1M1K - chains A and N of the 30 polymer chains in the assembly; structure by X-ray diffraction, 3.20 A resolution.

[Chain A]
Molecule: 23S RRNA
Source organism: Haloarcula marismortui
Sequence (2922 nucleotides; numbered 2 to 2923; the number before each row is that of its first residue):
     2 UUGGCUACUA UGCCAGCUGG UGGAUUGCUC GGCUCAGGCG CUGAUGAAGG ACGUGCCAAG
    62 CUGCGAUAAG CCAUGGGGAG CCGCACGGAG GCGAAGAACC AUGGAUUUCC GAAUGAGAAU
   122 CUCUCUAACA AUUGCUUCGC GCAAUGAGGA ACCCCGAGAA CUGAAACAUC UCAGUAUCGG
   182 GAGGAACAGA AAACGCAAUG UGAUGUCGUU AGUAACCGCG AGUGAACGCG AUACAGCCCA
   242 AACCGAAGCC CUCACGGGCA AUGUGGUGUC AGGGCUACCU CUCAUCAGCC GACCGUCUCG
   302 ACGAAGUCUC UUGGAACAGA GCGUGAUACA GGGUGACAAC CCCGUACUCG AGACCAGUAC
   362 GACGUGCGGU AGUGCCAGAG UAGCGGGGGU UGGAUAUCCC UCGCGAAUAA CGCAGGCAUC
   422 GACUGCGAAG GCUAAACACA ACCUGAGACC GAUAGUGAAC AAGUAGUGUG AACGAACGCU
   482 GCAAAGUACC CUCAGAAGGG AGGCGAAAUA GAGCAUGAAA UCAGUUGGCG AUCGAGCGAC
   542 AGGGCAUACA AGGUCCCUCG ACGAAUGACC GACGCGCGAG CGUCCAGUAA GACUCACGGG
   602 AAGCCGAUGU UCUGUCGUAC GUUUUGAAAA ACGAGCCAGG GAGUGUGUCU GCAUGGCAAG
   662 UCUAACCGGA GUAUCCGGGG AGGCACAGGG AAACCGACAU GGCCGCAGGG CUUUGCCCGA
   722 GGGCCGCCGU CUUCAAGGGC GGGGAGCCAU GUGGACACGA CCCGAAUCCG GACGAUCUAC
   782 GCAUGGACAA GAUGAAGCGU GCCGAAAGGC ACGUGGAAGU CUGUUAGAGU UGGUGUCCUA
   842 CAAUACCCUC UCGUGAUCUA UGUGUAGGGG UGAAAGGCCC AUCGAGUCCG GCAACAGCUG
   902 GUUCCAAUCG AAACAUGUCG AAGCAUGACC UCCGCCGAGG UAGUCUGUGA GGUAGAGCGA
   962 CCGAUUGGUG UGUCCGCCUC CGAGAGGAGU CGGCACACCU GUCAAACUCC AAACUUACAG
  1022 ACGCCGUUUG ACGCGGGGAU UCCGGUGCGC GGGGUAAGCC UGUGUACCAG GAGGGGAACA
  1082 ACCCAGAGAU AGGUUAAGGU CCCCAAGUGU GGAUUAAGUG UAAUCCUCUG AAGGUGGUCU
  1142 CGAGCCCUAG ACAGCCGGGA GGUGAGCUUA GAAGCAGCUA CCCUCUAAGA AAAGCGUAAC
  1202 AGCUUACCGG CCGAGGUUUG AGGCGCCCAA AAUGAUCGGG ACUCAAAUCC ACCACCGAGA
  1262 CCUGUCCGUA CCACUCAUAC UGGUAAUCGA GUAGAUUGGC GCUCUAAUUG GAUGGAAGUA
  1322 GGGGUGAAAA CUCCUAUGGA CCGAUUAGUG ACGAAAAUCC UGGCCAUAGU AGCAGCGAUA
  1382 GUCGGGUGAG AACCCCGACG GCCUAAUGGA UAAGGGUUCC UCAGCACUGC UGAUCAGCUG
  1442 AGGGUUAGCC GGUCCUAAGU CAUACCGCAA CUCGACUAUG ACGAAAUGGG AAACGGGUUA
  1502 AUAUUCCCGU GCCACUAUGC AGUGAAAGUU GACGCCCUGG GGUCGAUCAC GCUGGGCAUU
  1562 CGCCCAGUCG AACCGUCCAA CUCCGUGGAA GCCGUAAUGG CAGGAAGCGG ACGAACGGCG
  1622 GCAUAGGGAA ACGUGAUUCA ACCUGGGGCC CAUGAAAAGA CGAGCAUAGU GUCCGUACCG
  1682 AGAACCGACA CAGGUGUCCA UGGCGGCGAA AGCCAAGGCC UGUCGGGAGC AACCAACGUU
  1742 AGGGAAUUCG GCAAGUUAGU CCCGUACCUU CGGAAGAAGG GAUGCCUGCU CCGGAACGGA
  1802 GCAGGUCGCA GUGACUCGGA AGCUCGGACU GUCUAGUAAC AACAUAGGUG ACCGCAAAUC
  1862 CGCAAGGACU CGUACGGUCA CUGAAUCCUG CCCAGUGCAG GUAUCUGAAC ACCUCGUACA
  1922 AGAGGACGAA GGACCUGUCA ACGGCGGGGG UAACUAUGAC CCUCUUAAGG UAGCGUAGUA
  1982 CCUUGCCGCA UCAGUAGCGG CUUGCAUGAA UGGAUUAACC AGAGCUUCAC UGUCCCAACG
  2042 UUGGGCCCGG UGAACUGUAC AUUCCAGUGC GGAGUCUGGA GACACCCAGG GGGAAGCGAA
  2102 GACCCUAUGG AGCUUUACUG CAGGCUGUCG CUGAGACGUG GUCGCCGAUG UGCAGCAUAG
  2162 GUAGGAGACA CUACACAGGU ACCCGCGCUA GCGGGCCACC GAGUCAACAG UGAAAUACUA
  2222 CCCGUCGGUG ACUGCGACUC UCACUCCGGG AGGAGGACAC CGAUAGCCGG GCAGUUUGAC
  2282 UGGGGCGGUA CGCGCUCGAA AAGAUAUCGA GCGCGCCCUA UGGCUAUCUC AGCCGGGACA
  2342 GAGACCCGGC GAAGAGUGCA AGAGCAAAAG AUAGCUUGAC AGUGUUCUUC CCAACGAGGA
  2402 ACGCUGACGC GAAAGCGUGG UCUAGCGAAC CAAUUAGCCU GCUUGAUGCG GGCAAUUGAU
  2462 GACAGAAAAG CUACCCUAGG GAUAACAGAG UCGUCACUCG CAAGAGCACA UAUCGACCGA
  2522 GUGGCUUGCU ACCUCGAUGU CGGUUCCCUC CAUCCUGCCC GUGCAGAAGC GGGCAAGGGU
  2582 GAGGUUGUUC GCCUAUUAAA GGAGGUCGUG AGCUGGGUUU AGACCGUCGU GAGACAGGUC
  2642 GGCUGCUAUC UACUGGGUGU GUAAUGGUGU CUGACAAGAA CGACCGUAUA GUACGAGAGG
  2702 AACUACGGUU GGUGGCCACU GGUGUACCGG UUGUUCGAGA GAGCACGUGC CGGGUAGCCA
  2762 CGCCACACGG GGUAAGAGCU GAACGCAUCU AAGCUCGAAA CCCACUUGGA AAAGAGACAC
  2822 CGCCGAGGUC CCGCGUACAA GACGCGGUCG AUAGACUCGG GGUGUGCGCG UCGAGGUAAC
  2882 GAGACGUUAA GCCCACGAGC ACUAACAGAC CAAAGCCAUC AU
Unresolved in the structure: 2-9, 126-127, 715, 971-998, 1560, 1952-1963, 2137-2236, 2339-2343, 2665-2666, 2915-2923
Construct notes: conflict C560 (U3155 in 3377779)
Bound ions: Mg2+ site 1 near G28 (its only coordinating residue here); Na+ site 1 near C40 (its only coordinating residue here); Na+ site 2: G56, A59, A60, G61; Na+ site 3: G66, U108; Mg2+ site 2 near U115 (its only coordinating residue here); Na+ site 4: C141, G142; Na+ site 5 near U146 (its only coordinating residue here); Mg2+ site 3: C162, U2276; K+ site 1: C162, U163, U172; Mg2+ site 4: A165, A167, C168; Na+ site 6: A165, A166, A167; Mg2+ site 5: A166, G219; 63 more Na+ sites not listed; 98 more Mg2+ sites not listed; 1 more K+ sites not listed
Small-molecule neighbours: azithromycin (ZIT): C839, G2099, A2100, A2103, A2538, G2540, U2645, G2646

[Chain N]
Molecule: Ribosomal protein L15E
Source organism: Haloarcula marismortui
Amino-acid sequence (194 residues; each row starts with the number of its first residue):
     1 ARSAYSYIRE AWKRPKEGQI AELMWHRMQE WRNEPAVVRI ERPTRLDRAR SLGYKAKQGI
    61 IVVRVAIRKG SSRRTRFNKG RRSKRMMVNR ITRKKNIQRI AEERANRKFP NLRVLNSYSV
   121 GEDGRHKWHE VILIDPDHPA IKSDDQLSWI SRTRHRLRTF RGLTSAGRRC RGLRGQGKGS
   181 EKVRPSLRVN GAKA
Bound ions: Na+ site 1: Asn106, Phe109, Leu112; Na+ site 2: Lys193 (shared with U391(A) of chain A)

[Interface between chain A and chain N]
Contacting residue pairs - 274 pairs, chain A then chain N:
  G44(A) with Arg156(N), base contact
  U133(A) with Lys108(N), hydrogen bond to the sugar; Pro110(N), base contact
  U134(A) with Lys108(N), phosphate contact; Phe109(N), phosphate contact; Asn111(N), hydrogen bond to the sugar
  G135(A) with Arg39(N), salt bridge to the phosphate; Ile61(N), phosphate contact; Phe109(N), phosphate contact; Asn111(N), hydrogen bond to the sugar; Leu112(N), sugar contact; Asp135(N), hydrogen bond to the sugar
  C136(A) with Arg39(N), salt bridge to the phosphate; Gln58(N), phosphate contact; His138(N), hydrogen bond to the sugar
  U137(A) with Gln58(N), phosphate contact
  A145(A) with Asn111(N), base contact; Asp137(N), hydrogen bond to the sugar
  U146(A) with Pro110(N), sugar contact
  C154(A) with Arg188(N), salt bridge to the phosphate
  C155(A) with Arg161(N), hydrogen bond to the sugar; Arg171(N), hydrogen bond to the phosphate; Ser186(N), hydrogen bond to the phosphate; Arg188(N), salt bridge to the phosphate; Val189(N), phosphate contact
  C156(A) with Arg99(N), hydrogen bond to the phosphate; Phe160(N), sugar contact; Arg161(N), sugar contact; Arg171(N), salt bridge to the phosphate; Ser186(N), phosphate contact; Leu187(N), hydrogen bond to the phosphate; Arg188(N), hydrogen bond to the phosphate
  G157(A) with Lys95(N), hydrogen bond to the sugar; Arg99(N), salt bridge to the phosphate; Leu187(N), phosphate contact
  A158(A) with Arg74(N), phosphate contact; Arg93(N), hydrogen bond to the phosphate; Lys94(N), hydrogen bond to the phosphate
  G159(A) with Arg74(N), salt bridge to the phosphate; Arg93(N), salt bridge to the phosphate
  A160(A) with Arg81(N), hydrogen bond to the sugar; Arg85(N), phosphate contact
  A161(A) with Gly80(N), sugar contact; Arg81(N), phosphate contact; Arg82(N), salt bridge to the phosphate
  A169(A) with Ser83(N), hydrogen bond to the phosphate
  U170(A) with Arg82(N), salt bridge to the phosphate; Ser83(N), hydrogen bond to the phosphate; Lys84(N), hydrogen bond to the phosphate
  C171(A) with Arg82(N), salt bridge to the phosphate; Lys84(N), phosphate contact
  U172(A) with Arg82(N), hydrogen bond to the base
  A174(A) with Arg85(N), base contact
  G175(A) with Lys94(N), hydrogen bond to the base; Gly191(N), sugar contact; Ala192(N), sugar contact; Lys193(N), sugar contact
  U176(A) with Gly191(N), phosphate contact
  G181(A) with Arg107(N), hydrogen bond to the sugar; Phe160(N), hydrogen bond to the base
  G182(A) with Leu157(N), phosphate contact
  A183(A) with Arg156(N), sugar contact; Leu157(N), sugar contact; Arg161(N), hydrogen bond to the sugar
  G184(A) with Thr153(N), phosphate contact; Arg156(N), salt bridge to the phosphate
  A187(A) with Arg154(N), salt bridge to the phosphate; Arg161(N), phosphate contact
  C188(A) with Arg154(N), phosphate contact; Arg161(N), salt bridge to the phosphate; Leu163(N), phosphate contact; Arg171(N), hydrogen bond to the phosphate; Pro185(N), hydrogen bond to the sugar; Ser186(N), sugar contact
  A189(A) with Leu163(N), phosphate contact; Arg168(N), salt bridge to the phosphate; Arg171(N), salt bridge to the phosphate; Leu173(N), sugar contact; Arg184(N), hydrogen bond to the phosphate; Pro185(N), sugar contact
  G190(A) with Leu173(N), phosphate contact; Gln176(N), phosphate contact; Arg184(N), salt bridge to the phosphate
  A191(A) with Gln176(N), hydrogen bond to the phosphate
  A192(A) with Gln176(N), hydrogen bond to the phosphate
  A193(A) with Arg174(N), phosphate contact; Gln176(N), hydrogen bond to the phosphate
  A194(A) with Gln176(N), sugar contact; Gly177(N), phosphate contact
  C195(A) with Gly177(N), phosphate contact; Lys178(N), hydrogen bond to the phosphate
  A204(A) with Gln176(N), sugar contact
  U205(A) with Arg184(N), phosphate contact
  G206(A) with Arg184(N), phosphate contact; Pro185(N), phosphate contact
  U207(A) with Pro185(N), phosphate contact
  A226(A) with Glu181(N), sugar contact; Lys182(N), sugar contact
  A227(A) with Glu181(N), sugar contact
  C240(A) with Gln146(N), hydrogen bond to the phosphate
  A241(A) with Arg50(N), sugar contact; Ser51(N), sugar contact; Gln146(N), phosphate contact
  A242(A) with Ser3(N), phosphate contact; Tyr5(N), phosphate contact; Arg50(N), salt bridge to the phosphate
  A243(A) with Ala1(N), hydrogen bond to the phosphate; Ser3(N), phosphate contact
  C244(A) with Ala1(N), hydrogen bond to the phosphate
  C251(A) with Gln58(N), sugar contact; Pro139(N), phosphate contact; Ala140(N), sugar contact; Ser143(N), phosphate contact
  C252(A) with Pro139(N), phosphate contact
  G259(A) with Gln58(N), base contact
  C260(A) with Gln58(N), sugar contact
  A261(A) with Arg42(N), salt bridge to the phosphate; Ala56(N), sugar contact
  A262(A) with Arg42(N), salt bridge to the phosphate
  U263(A) with Arg42(N), hydrogen bond to the sugar; Leu46(N), phosphate contact
  G264(A) with Tyr5(N), hydrogen bond to the phosphate; Leu46(N), phosphate contact; Arg50(N), salt bridge to the phosphate; Ala56(N), sugar contact
  U265(A) with Arg50(N), salt bridge to the phosphate; Lys55(N), phosphate contact; Ala56(N), hydrogen bond to the phosphate
  G266(A) with Lys55(N), salt bridge to the phosphate; Lys57(N), salt bridge to the phosphate; Asp144(N), phosphate contact
  C376(A) with Ala1(N), hydrogen bond to the sugar
  C377(A) with Arg2(N), phosphate contact
  A378(A) with Arg9(N), salt bridge to the phosphate
  G379(A) with Arg9(N), sugar contact; Arg48(N), phosphate contact; Ser51(N), hydrogen bond to the base
  A380(A) with Arg9(N), phosphate contact; Trp12(N), sugar contact; Lys13(N), base contact; Arg48(N), salt bridge to the phosphate
  G381(A) with Lys13(N), base contact; Pro15(N), base contact; Arg45(N), salt bridge to the phosphate; Arg48(N), salt bridge to the phosphate
  A383(A) with Arg174(N), salt bridge to the phosphate
  G388(A) with Arg90(N), hydrogen bond to the sugar; Thr92(N), base contact
  G389(A) with Arg90(N), salt bridge to the phosphate
  G390(A) with Lys84(N), salt bridge to the phosphate; Lys94(N), sugar contact; Ala194(N), base contact
  U391(A) with Lys84(N), salt bridge to the phosphate; Arg85(N), salt bridge to the phosphate; Lys193(N), hydrogen bond to the sugar
  U392(A) with Lys182(N), sugar contact; Lys193(N), sugar contact
  G393(A) with Glu181(N), base contact; Lys182(N), hydrogen bond to the base
  G394(A) with Lys178(N), base contact; Gly179(N), base contact; Glu181(N), hydrogen bond to the base; Lys182(N), hydrogen bond to the base
  U398(A) with Gly179(N), hydrogen bond to the sugar
  C399(A) with Gly172(N), phosphate contact; Lys178(N), phosphate contact; Gly179(N), sugar contact; Ala194(N), sugar contact
  C400(A) with Lys94(N), hydrogen bond to the sugar; Arg169(N), phosphate contact; Cys170(N), sugar contact; Gly172(N), phosphate contact
  C401(A) with Thr92(N), hydrogen bond to the base; Arg93(N), hydrogen bond to the sugar; Lys94(N), sugar contact; Asn96(N), phosphate contact
  U402(A) with Gly70(N), hydrogen bond to the phosphate; Ser71(N), sugar contact; Thr92(N), sugar contact; Asn96(N), phosphate contact; Ile97(N), hydrogen bond to the phosphate
  C403(A) with Lys69(N), phosphate contact; Gly70(N), hydrogen bond to the phosphate; Lys127(N), salt bridge to the phosphate
  G404(A) with Lys69(N), salt bridge to the phosphate; Glu122(N), phosphate contact
  C405(A) with Lys16(N), salt bridge to the phosphate
  A407(A) with Arg14(N), salt bridge to the phosphate
  U409(A) with Lys13(N), hydrogen bond to the base
  G416(A) with Lys178(N), salt bridge to the phosphate
  G417(A) with Lys178(N), hydrogen bond to the sugar
  A430(A) with Arg48(N), sugar contact
  G431(A) with Arg48(N), salt bridge to the phosphate; Ser51(N), sugar contact; Leu52(N), hydrogen bond to the sugar; Asn116(N), hydrogen bond to the phosphate
  G432(A) with Asn116(N), phosphate contact; Trp149(N), hydrogen bond to the sugar; Ser165(N), phosphate contact
  C433(A) with Trp149(N), sugar contact; Arg158(N), salt bridge to the phosphate; Arg168(N), salt bridge to the phosphate
  U434(A) with His155(N), salt bridge to the phosphate
  A435(A) with Arg154(N), salt bridge to the phosphate
  C770(A) with Lys79(N), phosphate contact; Gly80(N), hydrogen bond to the phosphate; Arg81(N), hydrogen bond to the phosphate
  G771(A) with Lys79(N), salt bridge to the phosphate; Arg81(N), salt bridge to the phosphate
  G869(A) with Asn78(N), sugar contact; Lys79(N), salt bridge to the phosphate
  G870(A) with Asn78(N), phosphate contact
  C1467(A) with Pro35(N), phosphate contact; Ala36(N), hydrogen bond to the phosphate
  G1468(A) with Ala36(N), phosphate contact
  C1469(A) with Arg68(N), salt bridge to the phosphate; Arg73(N), salt bridge to the phosphate; Arg104(N), salt bridge to the phosphate
  A1470(A) with Arg68(N), salt bridge to the phosphate; Ser72(N), phosphate contact; Arg73(N), hydrogen bond to the phosphate; Arg93(N), salt bridge to the phosphate; Lys95(N), hydrogen bond to the sugar; Ile100(N), sugar contact
  A1471(A) with Ile100(N), phosphate contact; Arg104(N), salt bridge to the phosphate; Arg107(N), phosphate contact
  C1472(A) with Arg107(N), salt bridge to the phosphate
  C1864(A) with Arg73(N), base contact; Arg74(N), sugar contact; Thr75(N), hydrogen bond to the phosphate
  G2121(A) with Arg76(N), base contact; Ser83(N), sugar contact; Met86(N), base contact
  C2122(A) with Arg76(N), hydrogen bond to the sugar; Phe77(N), sugar contact; Met86(N), hydrogen bond to the sugar; Met87(N), phosphate contact; Val88(N), phosphate contact
  A2123(A) with Arg76(N), sugar contact; Met87(N), phosphate contact; Val88(N), hydrogen bond to the phosphate; Asn89(N), hydrogen bond to the phosphate
  G2124(A) with Asn89(N), phosphate contact
  G2131(A) with Lys16(N), phosphate contact; Gly124(N), hydrogen bond to the base
  C2132(A) with Lys16(N), salt bridge to the phosphate; Asp123(N), sugar contact; Gly124(N), hydrogen bond to the sugar
  U2133(A) with Trp25(N), phosphate contact
  C2243(A) with Trp25(N), base contact
  A2244(A) with Trp25(N), sugar contact; Gln29(N), sugar contact; Arg32(N), hydrogen bond to the phosphate
  C2245(A) with Gln29(N), phosphate contact; Arg32(N), salt bridge to the phosphate
  U2246(A) with Arg125(N), salt bridge to the phosphate
  C2262(A) with Gly124(N), base contact; Arg125(N), sugar contact
  G2263(A) with Lys69(N), sugar contact; Gly70(N), phosphate contact; Arg73(N), sugar contact
  A2264(A) with Gly70(N), phosphate contact; Ser71(N), hydrogen bond to the phosphate
  A2266(A) with Arg90(N), salt bridge to the phosphate
  G2272(A) with Arg76(N), base contact
  C2273(A) with Arg76(N), hydrogen bond to the base
  A2274(A) with Phe77(N), sugar contact; Gly80(N), phosphate contact; Arg81(N), hydrogen bond to the sugar; Met86(N), base contact
  G2275(A) with Gly80(N), phosphate contact; Arg81(N), sugar contact; Met86(N), sugar contact
Other interface residues (no listed pair), chain A (130 interface residues in all): A144, C173, G225, C239, C250, G269, A288, A408, G868, A1865, U2265
Other interface residues (no listed pair), chain N (123 interface residues in all): Val37, Tyr54, Gly59, Ala66, Ile91, Glu103, Asp145, Gly162, Val183

[Overview]
Chain A and chain N form an interface of 130 and 123 residues respectively; the contacts include 72 hydrogen
bonds and 57 salt bridges. Among the polar pairs are U172(A)-Arg82(N), G175(A)-Lys94(N) and G181(A)-Phe160(N).
Chain A binds azithromycin.
Chain A is 23S RRNA and chain N is Ribosomal protein L15E, both from Haloarcula marismortui; the structure,
Co-crystal structure of azithromycin bound to the 50S ribosomal subunit of Haloarcula marismortui, was
determined by X-ray diffraction, deposited together with 1K8A, 1K9M and 1KD1.
